Entry 7R5V (electron microscopy, 4.55 A resolution (low resolution: residue-level contacts below are approximate; hydrogen-bond / salt-bridge calls are withheld)); this record covers chains O and P of the 13 polymer chains in the assembly.

Chain O:
Protein: Centromere protein O
Organism: Homo sapiens
UniProt: Q9BU64 (CENPO_HUMAN); residues 1-300 here = UniProt positions 1-300
Chain sequence (300 residues; row label = number of the first residue in the row):
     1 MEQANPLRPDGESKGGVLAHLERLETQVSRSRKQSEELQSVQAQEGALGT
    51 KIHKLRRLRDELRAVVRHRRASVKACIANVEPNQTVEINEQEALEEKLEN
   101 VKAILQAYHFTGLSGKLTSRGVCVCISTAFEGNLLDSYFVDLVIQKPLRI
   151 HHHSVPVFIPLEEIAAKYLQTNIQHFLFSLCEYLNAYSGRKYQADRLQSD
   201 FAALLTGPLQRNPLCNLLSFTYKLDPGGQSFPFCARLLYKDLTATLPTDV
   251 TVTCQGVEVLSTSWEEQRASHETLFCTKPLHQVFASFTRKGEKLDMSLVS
Disordered / not traced: 1-15, 28-88, 226-228, 290-300
Curated features (UniProtKB/Swiss-Prot):
  - modified residue: Ser35 (Phosphoserine)

Chain P:
Protein: Centromere protein P
Organism: Homo sapiens
UniProt: Q6IPU0 (CENPP_HUMAN); residue numbers follow UniProt; this construct covers 1-288
Chain sequence (288 residues; row label = number of the first residue in the row):
     1 MDAELAEVRALQAEIAALRRACEDPPAPWEEKSRVQKSFQAIHQFNLEGW
    51 KSSKDLKNQLGHLESELSFLSTLTGINIRNHSKQTEDLTSTEMTEKSIRK
   101 VLQRHRLSGNCHMVTFQLEFQILEIQNKERLSSAVTDLNIIMEPTECSEL
   151 SEFVSRAEERKDLFMFFRSLHFFVEWFEYRKRTFKHLKEKYPDAVYLSEG
   201 PSSCSMGIRSASRPGFELVIVWRIQIDEDGKVFPKLDLLTKVPQRALELD
   251 KNRAIETAPLSFRTLVGLLGIEAALESLIKSLCAEENN
Disordered / not traced: 1-52, 91-98, 127-130, 284-288
Curated features (UniProtKB/Swiss-Prot):
  - modified residue: Ser38 (Phosphoserine)

Interface between chain O and chain P:
Contacting residue pairs (51; chain O residue first):
  Leu94(O) with Ser53(P); Leu56(P); Lys57(P)
  Lys97(O) with Leu60(P)
  Leu98(O) with Leu60(P)
  Val101(O) with Leu60(P); Leu67(P)
  Ala103(O) with His81(P)
  Ile104(O) with Ile78(P); Arg79(P)
  Leu105(O) with Leu67(P)
  Gln106(O) with Lys83(P)
  Ala107(O) with Ile78(P); His81(P)
  Tyr108(O) with Ser71(P); Ile76(P); Asn77(P); Ile78(P)
  Phe110(O) with His105(P); Leu163(P); Phe164(P)
  Thr111(O) with Phe164(P); Phe167(P)
  Gly112(O) with Phe164(P)
  Gly115(O) with Glu66(P); Leu70(P)
  Leu117(O) with Glu66(P)
  Ser127(O) with Phe164(P)
  Thr128(O) with Phe164(P)
  Ala129(O) with Phe164(P)
  Phe130(O) with Asp162(P)
  Glu131(O) with Arg160(P); Asp162(P)
  Gly132(O) with Ala134(P); Val135(P); Arg160(P); Lys161(P); Asp162(P)
  Asn133(O) with Ser133(P)
  Leu134(O) with Ile122(P); Ser133(P)
  Gln174(O) with Thr72(P); Leu73(P); Thr74(P)
  Phe178(O) with Arg168(P); His171(P); Phe172(P)
  Cys181(O) with Arg168(P)
  Glu182(O) with Arg168(P)
  Asn185(O) with Arg168(P)
  Ala244(O) with Asp229(P)
Interface residues without a listed pair, chain O (31 interface residues in all): Lys116, Val122
Interface residues without a listed pair, chain P (37 interface residues in all): Leu63, Phe69, Gly75, Leu107, Phe120

Overview:
Chain O and chain P form an interface of 31 and 37 residues respectively.
Here chain O is Centromere protein O and chain P is Centromere protein P, both from Homo sapiens. Entry 7R5V
(Structure of the human CCAN CENP-A alpha-satellite complex) was determined by electron microscopy, deposited
together with 7PB4, 7PB8, 7PII, 7PKN, 7R5R, 7R5S, 7YWX and 7YYH.
